1A50 - chains A and B; structure by X-ray diffraction, 2.30 A resolution.

Chain A:
Name: Tryptophan synthase (alpha chain)
Source organism: Salmonella typhimurium
Notes: EC 4.2.1.20
Reference sequence: P00929 (TRPA_SALTY); residues 1-268 here = UniProt positions 1-268
Sequence (268 residues; each row starts with the number of its first residue):
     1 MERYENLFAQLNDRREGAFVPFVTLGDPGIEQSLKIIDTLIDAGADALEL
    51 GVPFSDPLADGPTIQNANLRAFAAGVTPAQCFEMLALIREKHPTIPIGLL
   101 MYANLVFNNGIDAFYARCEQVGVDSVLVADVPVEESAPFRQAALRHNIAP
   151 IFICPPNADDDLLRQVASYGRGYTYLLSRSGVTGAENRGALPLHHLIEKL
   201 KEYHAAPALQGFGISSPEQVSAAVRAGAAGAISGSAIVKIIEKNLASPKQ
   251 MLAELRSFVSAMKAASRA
Not modelled in the structure: 1, 188-193, 268
Ligand contacts: 5-fluoroindole propanol phosphate (FIP): Phe-22, Ala-59, Asp-60, Ile-64, Leu-100, Tyr-102, Ala-129, Ile-153, Tyr-175, Arg-179, Thr-183, Gly-184, Ala-185, Phe-212, Gly-213, Ile-214, Ile-232, Ser-233, Gly-234, Ser-235
Curated features (UniProtKB/Swiss-Prot):
  - active site (Proton acceptor): Glu-49, Asp-60

Chain B:
Name: Tryptophan synthase (beta chain)
Source organism: Salmonella typhimurium
Notes: EC 4.2.1.20
Reference sequence: P0A2K1 (TRPB_SALTY); residues 2-397 here correspond to UniProt positions 1-396 (UniProt number = residue number - 1)
Sequence (396 residues; row label = number of the first residue in the row):
     2 TTLLNPYFGEFGGMYVPQILMPALNQLEEAFVRAQKDPEFQAQFADLLKN
    52 YAGRPTALTKCQNITAGTRTTLYLKREDLLHGGAHKTNQVLGQALLAKRM
   102 GKSEIIAETGAGQHGVASALASALLGLKCRIYMGAKDVERQSPNVFRMRL
   152 MGAEVIPVHSGSATLKDACNEALRDWSGSYETAHYMLGTAAGPHPYPTIV
   202 REFQRMIGEETKAQILDKEGRLPDAVIACVGGGSNAIGMFADFINDTSVG
   252 LIGVEPGGHGIETGEHGAPLKHGRVGIYFGMKAPMMQTADGQIEESYSIS
   302 AGLDFPSVGPQHAYLNSIGRADYVSITDDEALEAFKTLCRHEGIIPALES
   352 SHALAHALKMMREQPEKEQLLVVNLSGRGDKDIFTVHDILKARGEI
Not modelled in the structure: 392-397
Covalently attached groups: pyridoxal phosphate (PLP) linked to Lys-87
Metal / ion sites: Na+: Gly-232, Phe-306, Ser-308
Ligand contacts: pyridoxal phosphate (PLP): Ala-85, His-86, Gln-114, Thr-190, Cys-230, Val-231, Gly-232, Gly-233, Gly-234, Ser-235, Asn-236, Ala-237, Gly-303, Leu-304, Ala-348, Glu-350, Ser-351, Ser-377, Gly-378

How chain A and chain B interact:
Pairs across the interface (62; chain A residue first):
  Pro-53(A) with Gln-293(B), hydrogen bond (backbone-side chain)
  Phe-54(A) with Gly-292(B); Gln-293(B)
  Ser-55(A) with Lys-167(B); Gln-293(B), hydrogen bond (backbone-side chain); Ile-294(B), hydrogen bond (side chain-backbone)
  Asp-56(A) with Lys-167(B), salt bridge; Asn-171(B), hydrogen bond; Tyr-279(B); Ile-294(B)
  Pro-57(A) with Arg-175(B), hydrogen bond (backbone-side chain)
  Leu-58(A) with Pro-18(B), hydrophobic; Arg-175(B)
  Asp-60(A) with Arg-175(B), hydrogen bond (backbone-side chain)
  Gln-65(A) with Ser-161(B); Arg-175(B)
  Phe-72(A) with Gln-293(B)
  Thr-77(A) with Asp-291(B)
  Pro-78(A) with Asp-291(B)
  Ala-103(A) with Ile-278(B), hydrophobic
  Asn-104(A) with Gly-277(B); Ile-278(B), hydrogen bond (side chain-backbone); Gln-288(B), hydrogen bond; Gly-292(B), hydrogen bond (side chain-backbone)
  Leu-105(A) with Asp-291(B); Gly-292(B)
  Phe-107(A) with Val-276(B); Ile-278(B), hydrophobic; Lys-283(B)
  Asn-108(A) with Arg-275(B), hydrogen bond; Gln-288(B); Ala-290(B), hydrogen bond (side chain-backbone); Asp-291(B), hydrogen bond (side chain-backbone); Gly-292(B)
  Ala-129(A) with Pro-18(B)
  Asp-130(A) with Tyr-16(B); Val-17(B), hydrogen bond (backbone-backbone)
  Pro-132(A) with Met-15(B); Val-17(B); Gln-19(B); Met-22(B), hydrophobic
  Val-133(A) with Gln-19(B), hydrogen bond (backbone-side chain)
  Glu-134(A) with Gln-19(B), hydrogen bond; Met-22(B)
  Glu-135(A) with Tyr-8(B), hydrogen bond; Gly-14(B); Met-15(B), hydrogen bond (side chain-backbone); Tyr-16(B)
  Ile-153(A) with Gln-19(B)
  Pro-155(A) with Gln-19(B); Ile-20(B), hydrophobic
  Asn-157(A) with Ile-20(B), hydrogen bond (side chain-backbone); Pro-23(B); Tyr-181(B), hydrogen bond
  Leu-162(A) with Gln-19(B)
  Ser-180(A) with Ile-20(B); Ser-178(B); Gly-179(B)
  Gly-181(A) with Ser-178(B), hydrogen bond (backbone-backbone); Gly-179(B)
  Val-182(A) with Arg-175(B); Ser-178(B)
Also at the interface, not in a pair above, chain A (36 interface residues in all): Ala-59, Leu-69, Asn-109, Val-131, Phe-139, Pro-156, Leu-177
Also at the interface, not in a pair above, chain B (34 interface residues in all): Gly-162, Asp-168, Glu-172, Leu-174, Thr-289

In short:
The interface between chain A and chain B involves 36 residues on one side and 34 on the other; the contacts
include 20 hydrogen bonds and 1 salt bridge. Polar contacts include Asp-56(A)/Lys-167(B), Pro-53(A)/Gln-293(B)
and Ser-55(A)/Gln-293(B). Chain A binds 5-fluoroindole propanol phosphate.
Here chain A is Tryptophan synthase (alpha chain) and chain B is Tryptophan synthase (beta chain), both from
Salmonella typhimurium. Entry 1A50 (Crystal structure of wild-type tryptophan synthase complexed with
5-fluoroindole propanol phosphate) was determined by X-ray diffraction, deposited together with 1A5S and 2WSY.
